PDB entry 7ZPP | electron microscopy, 4.50 A resolution (low resolution: residue-level contacts below are approximate; hydrogen-bond / salt-bridge calls are withheld) | chains I and Q of the 20 polymer chains in the assembly

[Chain I]
Name: Integrase
From: Visna/maedi virus EV1 KV1772
Notes: EC 2.7.7.-, 3.1.-.-
UniProtKB: P35956 (POL_VILVK); residues 1-281 here correspond to UniProt positions 1226-1506 (UniProt number = residue number + 1225)
Sequence (281 residues; each row starts with the number of its first residue):
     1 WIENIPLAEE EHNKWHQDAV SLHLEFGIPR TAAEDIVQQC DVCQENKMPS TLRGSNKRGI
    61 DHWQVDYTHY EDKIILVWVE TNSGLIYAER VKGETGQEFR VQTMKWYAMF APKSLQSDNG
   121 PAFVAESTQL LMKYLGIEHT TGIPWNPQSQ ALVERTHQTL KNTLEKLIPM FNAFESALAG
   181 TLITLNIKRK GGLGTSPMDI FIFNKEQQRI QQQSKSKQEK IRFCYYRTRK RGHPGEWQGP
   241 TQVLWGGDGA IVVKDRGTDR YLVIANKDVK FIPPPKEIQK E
Disordered / not traced: 1, 277-281
Curated features (UniProtKB/Swiss-Prot):
  - zinc finger: Glu3 to Gln44 (Integrase-type)
  - DNA-binding region: Arg222 to Pro274 (Integrase-type)
  - binding site (Zn(2+)): His12, His16, Cys40, Cys43
  - binding site (Mg(2+)): Asp66, Asp118, Glu154

[Chain Q]
Molecule: vDNA, non-transferred strand
Sequence (21 nucleotides; numbered 1 to 21; the number before each row is that of its first residue):
     1 GCTGCGAGAT CCGCTCCGGT G

[Chain I / chain Q interface]
Contacting residue pairs - 20 pairs, chain I then chain Q:
  Arg53(I) with DT3(Q); DG4(Q)
  Gly54(I) with DT3(Q); DG4(Q); DC5(Q)
  Ser55(I) with DT3(Q); DG4(Q); DC5(Q)
  Gly142(I) with DT3(Q)
  Ile143(I) with DC2(Q); DT3(Q)
  Gln148(I) with DG4(Q)
  Ser149(I) with DT3(Q)
  Ala151(I) with DG4(Q)
  Leu152(I) with DC5(Q); DG6(Q)
  Arg155(I) with DC5(Q); DG6(Q); DA7(Q)
  Arg189(I) with DA7(Q)
Other interface residues (no listed pair), chain I (16 interface residues in all): Leu52, Asn56, Gln116, Thr159, Lys166
Other interface residues (no listed pair), chain Q (7 interface residues in all): DG8

[Summary]
Chain I and chain Q form an interface of 16 and 7 residues respectively. Curated annotation (UniProt) lists a
DNA-binding region, 4 Zn2+-binding residues and 3 Mg2+-binding residues on chain I.
Chain I is Integrase (Visna/maedi virus EV1 KV1772) and chain Q is vDNA, non-transferred strand; the
structure, Cryo-EM structure of the MVV CSC intasome at 4.5A resolution, was determined by electron microscopy
(same publication as 5M0R and 5T3A).
